PDB entry 6BGO | electron microscopy, 4.20 A resolution (low resolution: residue-level contacts below are approximate; hydrogen-bond / salt-bridge calls are withheld) | chains A and X of the 35 polymer chains in the assembly

Chain A:
Protein: Proteasome subunit alpha
Organism: Mycobacterium tuberculosis
Notes: EC 3.4.25.1
UniProtKB: A5U4D5 (PSA_MYCTA); residues 1-248 here = UniProt positions 1-248
Sequence (248 residues; numbered 1 to 248; the number before each row is that of its first residue):
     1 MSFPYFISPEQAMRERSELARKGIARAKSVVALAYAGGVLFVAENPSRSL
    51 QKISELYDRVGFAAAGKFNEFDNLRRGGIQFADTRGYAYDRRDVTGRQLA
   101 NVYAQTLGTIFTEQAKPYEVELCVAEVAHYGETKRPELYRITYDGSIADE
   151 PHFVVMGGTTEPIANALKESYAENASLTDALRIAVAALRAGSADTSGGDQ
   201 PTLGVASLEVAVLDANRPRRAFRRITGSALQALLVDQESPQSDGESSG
Disordered / not traced: 1-4, 191-202, 235-248
Reported in the primary citation:
  - mutagenesis - K52A: abolished catalytic activity on HspR

Chain X:
Protein: Proteasome subunit beta
Organism: Mycobacterium tuberculosis
Notes: EC 3.4.25.1
UniProtKB: A5U4D6 (PSB_MYCTA); residues 301-534 here correspond to UniProt positions 58-291 (UniProt number = residue number - 243)
Sequence (240 residues; each row starts with the number of its first residue):
   301 TTIVALKYPGGVVMAGDRRSTQGNMISGRDVRKVYITDDYTATGIAGTAA
   351 VAVEFARLYAVELEHYEKLEGVPLTFAGKINRLAIMVRGNLAAAMQGLLA
   401 LPLLAGYDIHASDPQSAGRIVSFDAAGGWNIEEEGYQAVGSGSLFAKSSM
   451 KKLYSQVTDGDSGLRVAVEALYDAADDDSATGGPDLVRGIFPTAVIIDAD
   501 GAVDVPESRIAELARAIIESRSGADTFGSDGGEKHHHHHH
Disordered / not traced: 523-540
Sequence notes: expression tag (535-540)
UniProt features mapped onto this chain:
  - active site: Thr-301 (Nucleophile)

How chain A and chain X interact:
Contacting residue pairs (6):
  Ala-88(A) with Asn-381(X); Arg-382(X)
  Tyr-89(A) with Tyr-366(X); Leu-374(X)
  Asp-93(A) with Tyr-366(X)
  Gln-98(A) with Glu-370(X)

Summary:
4 residues of chain A and 5 residues of chain X are in contact. From UniProt: active-site residue Thr-301(X)
on chain X. From the paper: K52A of chain A abolishes catalytic activity on HspR.
Here chain A is Proteasome subunit alpha and chain X is Proteasome subunit beta, both from Mycobacterium
tuberculosis. Entry 6BGO (Singly PafE-capped 20S CP in Mycobacterium tuberculosis) was determined by electron
microscopy (same publication as 6BGL).
